Entry 7D57 (X-ray diffraction, 2.10 A resolution); this record covers chain A.

Chain A:
Protein: Proto-oncogene tyrosine-protein kinase Src
Organism: Gallus gallus
Notes: EC 2.7.10.2
UniProt: P00523 (SRC_CHICK); residue numbers follow UniProt; this construct covers 251-533
Sequence (286 residues; numbered 248 to 533; the number before each row is that of its first residue):
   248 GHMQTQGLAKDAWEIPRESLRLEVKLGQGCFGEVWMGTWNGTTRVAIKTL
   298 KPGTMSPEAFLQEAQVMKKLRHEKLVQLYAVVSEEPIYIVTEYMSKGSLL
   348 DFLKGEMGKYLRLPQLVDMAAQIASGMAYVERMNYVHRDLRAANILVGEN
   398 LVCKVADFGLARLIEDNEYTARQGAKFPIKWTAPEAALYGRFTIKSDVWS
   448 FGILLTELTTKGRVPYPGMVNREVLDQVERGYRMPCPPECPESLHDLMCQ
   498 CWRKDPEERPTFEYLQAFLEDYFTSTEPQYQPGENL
Unresolved in the structure: 248-257, 410-424
Differences from the reference sequence: expression tag (248-250)
Swiss-Prot annotation at these positions:
  - active site: Asp386 (Proton acceptor)
  - binding site (ATP): Leu273 to Val281, Lys295
  - modified residue: Tyr416 (Phosphotyrosine), Tyr436 (Phosphotyrosine), Cys498 (S-nitrosocysteine), Tyr527 (Phosphotyrosine)
  - mutagenesis: Cys498 (C498A: Significant reduction in S-nitrosylation), Tyr527 (Y527F: Constitutively active)
Covalently attached groups: FIIN-2 (37O) linked to Cys277
Ligand contacts: FIIN-2 (37O; N-(4-{[3-(3,5-dimethoxyphenyl)-7-{[4-(4-methylpiperazin-1-yl)phenyl]amino}-2-oxo-3,4-dihydropyrimido[4,5-d]pyrimidin-1(2H)-yl]methyl}phenyl)propanamide): Leu273, Gly276, Phe278, Val281, Ala293, Ile294, Lys295, Met314, Val323, Ile336, Val337, Thr338, Glu339, Tyr340, Met341, Ser342, Lys343, Gly344, Asp348, Asp386, Arg388, Ala390, Asn391, Leu393, Asp404, Phe405
Reported in the primary citation:
  - binding site for FIIN-2: Cys277, Met341
  - mutagenesis - C277A: abolished binding to FIIN-2
  - specificity-determining residues: Lys295 (proposed by the authors, not directly observed)

Overview:
Covalently linked FIIN-2: at Cys277. From UniProt: active-site residue Asp386, 10 ATP-binding residues and 2
mutagenesis sites. The paper reports a binding site for FIIN-2 at Cys277 and Met341; C277A abolishes binding
to FIIN-2.
Chain A is Proto-oncogene tyrosine-protein kinase Src (Gallus gallus); the structure, C-Src in complex with
FIIN-2, was determined by X-ray diffraction together with 7F3M and 7D5O from the same study.
